4IOF - chains C and D of the 6 polymer chains in the assembly; structure by X-ray diffraction, 3.35 A resolution.

[Chain C]
Protein: Fab-bound IDE, heavy chain
Organism: Mus musculus
Notes: antibody fragment or engineered binder
Sequence (263 residues; row label = number of the first residue in the row; numbers below 1 keep their minus sign (Met-25 is residue -25)):
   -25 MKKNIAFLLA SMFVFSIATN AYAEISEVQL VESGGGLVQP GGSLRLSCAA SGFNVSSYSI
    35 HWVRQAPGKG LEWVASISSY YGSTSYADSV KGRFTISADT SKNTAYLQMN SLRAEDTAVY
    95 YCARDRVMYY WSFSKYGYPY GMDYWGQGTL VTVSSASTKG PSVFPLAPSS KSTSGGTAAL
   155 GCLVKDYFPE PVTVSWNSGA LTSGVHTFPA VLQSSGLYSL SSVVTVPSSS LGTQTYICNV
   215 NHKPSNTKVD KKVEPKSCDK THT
Unresolved in the structure: -25 to 0, 75-76, 145-150, 176, 204-208, 231-237
Cystine bridges: Cys22-Cys96, Cys156-Cys212

[Chain D]
Protein: Fab-bound IDE, light chain
Organism: Mus musculus
Notes: antibody fragment or engineered binder
Sequence (239 residues; each row starts with the number of its first residue; numbers below 1 keep their minus sign (Met-23 is residue -23)):
   -23 MKKNIAFLLA SMFVFSIATN AYASDIQMTQ SPSSLSASVG DRVTITCRAS QSVSSAVAWY
    37 QQKPGKAPKL LIYSTSSLYS GVPSRFSGSR SGTDFTLTIS SLQPEDFATY YCQQSSPSFL
    97 ITFGQGTKVE IKRTVAAPSV FIFPPSDSQL KSGTASVVCL LNNFYPREAK VQWKVDNALQ
   157 SGNSQESVTE QDSKDSTYSL SSTLTLSKAD YEKHKVYACE VTHQGLSSPV TKSFNRGEC
Unresolved in the structure: -23 to 3, 26-28, 68, 129-130, 151-153, 156, 213-215
Cystine bridges: Cys23-Cys88, Cys135-Cys195

[Chain C / chain D interface]
Pairs across the interface (73):
  His35(C) - Ile97(D)
  Val37(C) - Phe99(D)  hydrophobic
  Gln39(C) - Gln38(D)  hydrogen bond
  Gln39(C) - Tyr87(D)  hydrogen bond
  Gly44(C) - Tyr87(D)
  Leu45(C) - Pro44(D)  hydrophobic
  Leu45(C) - Tyr87(D)  hydrophobic
  Leu45(C) - Phe99(D)
  Trp47(C) - Phe95(D)
  Trp47(C) - Leu96(D)  hydrophobic
  Trp47(C) - Ile97(D)
  Trp47(C) - Phe99(D)  hydrophobic
  Ser50(C) - Phe95(D)
  Ser52(C) - Phe95(D)
  Ser59(C) - Ser94(D)
  Ser59(C) - Phe95(D)  hydrogen bond (side chain-backbone)
  Ser59(C) - Leu96(D)
  Tyr95(C) - Gly41(D)  hydrogen bond (side chain-backbone)
  Tyr95(C) - Lys42(D)  hydrogen bond (side chain-backbone)
  Tyr95(C) - Ala43(D)  hydrophobic
  Arg100(C) - Leu46(D)
  Arg100(C) - Tyr49(D)
  Arg100(C) - Tyr55(D)
  Tyr104(C) - Ser91(D)
  Tyr104(C) - Phe95(D)  hydrophobic
  Ser106(C) - Phe95(D)
  Ser108(C) - Pro93(D)
  Lys109(C) - Pro93(D)
  Tyr110(C) - Val29(D)
  Gly111(C) - Ser30(D)  hydrogen bond (backbone-side chain)
  Gly111(C) - Ser91(D)
  Gly111(C) - Ser92(D)
  Tyr112(C) - Ser91(D)
  Pro113(C) - Ser30(D)
  Pro113(C) - Ala32(D)
  Pro113(C) - Val33(D)
  Pro113(C) - Tyr49(D)
  Pro113(C) - Ser91(D)
  Tyr114(C) - Gln89(D)
  Gly115(C) - Tyr36(D)
  Gly115(C) - Leu46(D)
  Gly115(C) - Tyr49(D)
  Met116(C) - Tyr36(D)  hydrogen bond (backbone-side chain)
  Met116(C) - Leu46(D)
  Met116(C) - Gln89(D)
  Asp117(C) - Leu46(D)
  Asp117(C) - Tyr55(D)
  Tyr118(C) - Tyr55(D)
  Trp119(C) - Pro44(D)
  Gly120(C) - Ala43(D)
  Phe138(C) - Ser122(D)
  Phe138(C) - Gln125(D)
  Pro139(C) - Ser122(D)
  Leu140(C) - Phe119(D)  hydrophobic
  Ala141(C) - Phe119(D)
  Ala153(C) - Phe117(D)  hydrophobic
  Ala153(C) - Phe119(D)
  Lys159(C) - Gln125(D)
  Lys159(C) - Ser132(D)
  His180(C) - Asn139(D)
  His180(C) - Ser175(D)  hydrogen bond
  Phe182(C) - Leu136(D)  hydrophobic
  Phe182(C) - Ser163(D)
  Phe182(C) - Ser175(D)
  Phe182(C) - Leu176(D)
  Phe182(C) - Ser177(D)
  Pro183(C) - Ser163(D)
  Pro183(C) - Val164(D)
  Val185(C) - Gln161(D)
  Leu186(C) - Gln161(D)  hydrogen bond (backbone-side chain)
  Ser195(C) - Ser177(D)
  Val197(C) - Leu136(D)  hydrophobic
  Thr199(C) - Asn138(D)
Interface residues without a listed pair, chain C (50 interface residues in all): Ser33, Lys43, Ile51, Ser57, Thr58, Tyr60, Gln121, Ser143, Thr151, Leu154
Interface residues without a listed pair, chain D (42 interface residues in all): Ala34, Ile118, Pro120, Ser124, Thr165

[Overview]
50 residues of chain C and 42 residues of chain D are in contact, with 9 hydrogen bonds. Polar pairs include
Gln39(C)-Gln38(D), Gln39(C)-Tyr87(D) and Ser59(C)-Phe95(D).
Chain C is Fab-bound IDE, heavy chain and chain D is Fab-bound IDE, light chain, both from Mus musculus; the
structure, Crystal structure analysis of Fab-bound human Insulin Degrading Enzyme (IDE), was determined by
X-ray diffraction.
